1TG4 - chains A and I; structure by X-ray diffraction, 1.70 A resolution.

== Chain A ==
Name: Phospholipase A2
Organism: Daboia russellii russellii
Notes: EC 3.1.1.4
UniProt: P59071 (PA28_DABRP); the construct has insertions or renumbered stretches relative to UniProt, so the offset changes along the chain: 1-14 = UniProt 1-14; 16-56 = UniProt 15-55; 67-86 = UniProt 58-77; 88-122 = UniProt 78-112; 1 more segments
Amino-acid sequence (121 residues; each row starts with the number of its first residue; note: 12 numbers in that range are skipped by the numbering (no residue carries them; nothing is unmodelled there)):
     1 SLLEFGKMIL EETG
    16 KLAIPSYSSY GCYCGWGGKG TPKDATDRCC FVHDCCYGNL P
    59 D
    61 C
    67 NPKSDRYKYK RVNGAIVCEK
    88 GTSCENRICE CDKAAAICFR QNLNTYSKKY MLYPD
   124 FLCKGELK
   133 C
Disulfide bonds: Cys27-Cys126, Cys29-Cys45, Cys44-Cys105, Cys50-Cys133, Cys51-Cys98, Cys61-Cys91, Cys84-Cys96
UniProt features mapped onto this chain:
  - active site: His48, Asp99
  - binding site (Ca(2+)): Tyr28, Gly30, Gly32, Asp49

== Chain I ==
Name: FLAYK peptide
Amino-acid sequence (5 residues; numbered 1 to 5; the number before each row is that of its first residue):
     1 FLAYK

== Interface between chain A and chain I ==
Contacting residue pairs (19):
  Leu2(A) - Ala3(I)  hydrophobic
  Leu2(A) - Tyr4(I)
  Leu2(A) - Lys5(I)
  Leu3(A) - Phe1(I)  hydrophobic
  Leu3(A) - Leu2(I)  hydrophobic
  Phe5(A) - Lys5(I)
  Ala18(A) - Lys5(I)
  Ile19(A) - Phe1(I)  hydrophobic
  Ile19(A) - Ala3(I)
  Ile19(A) - Tyr4(I)
  Tyr22(A) - Lys5(I)
  Ser23(A) - Tyr4(I)
  Ser23(A) - Lys5(I)  hydrogen bond (backbone-backbone)
  Gly30(A) - Tyr4(I)
  Gly30(A) - Lys5(I)
  Trp31(A) - Tyr4(I)
  Cys45(A) - Lys5(I)  hydrogen bond (backbone-side chain)
  His48(A) - Lys5(I)  hydrogen bond
  Asp49(A) - Lys5(I)  salt bridge
Other interface residues (no listed pair), chain A (15 interface residues in all): Ser24, Tyr28, Cys29

== Summary ==
The interface between chain A and chain I involves 15 residues on one side and 5 on the other, with 3 hydrogen
bonds and 1 salt bridge. Among the polar pairs are Asp49(A)-Lys5(I), Ser23(A)-Lys5(I) and Cys45(A)-Lys5(I).
Here chain A is Phospholipase A2 (Daboia russellii russellii) and chain I is FLAYK peptide. Entry 1TG4 (Design
of specific inhibitors of groupII phospholipase A2(PLA2): Crystal structure of the complex formed between
russells ...) was determined by X-ray diffraction.
